PDB entry 7PFW | electron microscopy, 5.20 A resolution (low resolution: residue-level contacts below are approximate; hydrogen-bond / salt-bridge calls are withheld) | chains J and u of the 11 polymer chains in the assembly

== Chain J ==
Molecule: 167-nt DNA strand
From: synthetic construct
Sequence (167 nucleotides; each row starts with the number of its first residue):
   435 ACTTACATGCACAGGATGTATATATGTGACACGTGCCTGGAGACTAGGGA
   485 GTAATCCCCTTGGCGGTTAAAACGCGGGGGACAGCGCGTACGTGCGTTTA
   535 AGCGGTGCTAGAGCTGTCTACGACCAATTGAGCGGCCTCGGCACCGGGAT
   585 TCTCCAGTGGCCAGTGG

== Chain u ==
Protein: Histone H1.4
From: Homo sapiens
UniProtKB: P10412 (H14_HUMAN); residues 1-218 here correspond to UniProt positions 2-219 (UniProt number = residue number + 1)
Amino-acid sequence (218 residues; each row starts with the number of its first residue):
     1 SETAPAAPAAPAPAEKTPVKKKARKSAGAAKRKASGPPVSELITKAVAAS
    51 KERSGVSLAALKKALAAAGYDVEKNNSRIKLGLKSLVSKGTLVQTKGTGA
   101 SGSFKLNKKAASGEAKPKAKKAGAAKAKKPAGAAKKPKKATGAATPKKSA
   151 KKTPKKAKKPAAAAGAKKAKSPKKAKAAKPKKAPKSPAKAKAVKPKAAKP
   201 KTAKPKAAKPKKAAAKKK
Disordered / not traced: 1-34, 110-218
Swiss-Prot annotation at these positions:
  - modified residue: Ser-1 (N-acetylserine), Lys-16 (N6-acetyllysine), Thr-17 (Phosphothreonine), Lys-25 (N6-acetyllysine), Lys-33 (N6-(beta-hydroxybutyryl)lysine), Ser-35 (Phosphoserine), Lys-51 (N6-(beta-hydroxybutyryl)lysine), Arg-53 (Citrulline), Lys-63 (N6-(beta-hydroxybutyryl)lysine), Lys-84 (N6-(beta-hydroxybutyryl)lysine), Lys-89 (N6-(beta-hydroxybutyryl)lysine), Lys-105 (N6-(beta-hydroxybutyryl)lysine), Thr-145 (Phosphothreonine), Ser-149 (ADP-ribosylserine), Ser-186 (Phosphoserine)
What the authors report for this chain:
  - post-translational modification sites: Ser-35 (citing earlier work)

== How chain J and chain u interact ==
Residue-residue contacts (14):
  DA441(J) / Arg-53(u)
  DT442(J) / Arg-53(u)
  DC519(J) / Gly-102(u)
  DG520(J) / Ser-57(u)
  DG520(J) / Lys-96(u)
  DG520(J) / Gly-102(u)
  DG520(J) / Ser-103(u)
  DC521(J) / Ser-57(u)
  DC521(J) / Ala-59(u)
  DG522(J) / Lys-63(u)
  DC595(J) / Arg-78(u)
  DC596(J) / Arg-78(u)
  DA597(J) / Pro-38(u)
  DA597(J) / Val-39(u)
Other interface residues (no listed pair), chain J (11 interface residues in all): DG594, DG598
Other interface residues (no listed pair), chain u (12 interface residues in all): Ala-60, Ser-85

== Overview ==
Chain J and chain u form an interface of 11 and 12 residues respectively. The paper reports a modification
site at Ser-35(u).
Chain J is a 167-nt DNA strand (synthetic construct) and chain u is Histone H1.4 (Homo sapiens); the
structure, Nucleosome 2 of the 4x207 nucleosome array containing H1, was determined by electron microscopy
(same publication as 7PET, 7PEU, 7PEV, 7PEW, 7PEX, 7PEY and 16 further entries).
